Entry 9PAV (electron microscopy, 3.22 A resolution); this record covers chains H and B of the 7 polymer chains in the assembly.

Chain H:
Name: Antibody Fragment 1B2 Heavy Chain
Organism: Homo sapiens
Notes: antibody fragment or engineered binder
Amino-acid sequence (249 residues; each row starts with the number of its first residue):
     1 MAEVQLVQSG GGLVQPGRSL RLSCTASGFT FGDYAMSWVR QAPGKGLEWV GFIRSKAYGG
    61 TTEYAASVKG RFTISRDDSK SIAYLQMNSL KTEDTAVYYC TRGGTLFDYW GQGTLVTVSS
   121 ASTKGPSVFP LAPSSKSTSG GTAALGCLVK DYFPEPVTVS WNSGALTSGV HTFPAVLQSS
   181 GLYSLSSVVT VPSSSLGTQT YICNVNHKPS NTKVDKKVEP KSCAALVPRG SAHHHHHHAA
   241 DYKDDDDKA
Disordered / not traced: 1-2, 136-142, 194-199, 221-249
Disulfide bonds: C147-C203

Chain B:
Name: 6-deoxyerythronolide-B synthase
Organism: Amycolatopsis mediterranei
Notes: EC 2.3.1.94
UniProtKB: O54666 (O54666_AMYMD); residues 32-1580 here correspond to UniProt positions 631-2179 (UniProt number = residue number + 599)
Amino-acid sequence (1683 residues; each row starts with the number of its first residue):
     1 MASTDSEKVA EYLRRATLDL RAARQRIREL EGEPIAIVGM ACRLPGGVAS PEDLWRLVAE
    61 RVDAVSEFPG DRGWDLDSLI DPDRERAGTS YVGQGGFLHD AGEFDAGFFG ISPREAVAMD
   121 PQQRLLLETS WEALENAGVD PIALKGTDTG VFSGLMGQGY GSGAVAPELE GFVTTGVASS
   181 VASGRVSYVL GLEGPAVTVD TACSSSLVAM HLAAQALRQG ECSMALAGGV TVMATPGSFV
   241 EFSRQRALAP DGRCKAFAAA ADGTGWSEGV GVVVLERLSV ARERGHRILA VLRGSAVNQD
   301 GASNGLTAPN GLSQQRVIRR ALAAAGLAPS DVDVVEAHGT GTTLGDPIEA QALLATYGQE
   361 RKQPLWLGSL KSNIGHAQAA AGVAGVIKMV QALRHETLPP TLHVDKPTLE VDWSAGAIEL
   421 LTEARAWPRN GRPRRAGVSS FGVSGTNAHL ILEEAPAEEP VAAPELPVVP LVVSARSTES
   481 LSGQAERLAS LLEGDVSLTE VAGALVSRRA VLDERAVVVA GSREEAVTGL RALNTAGSGT
   541 PGKVVWVFPG QGTQWAGMGR ELLAESPVFA ERIAECAAAL APWIDWSLVD VLRGEGDLGR
   601 VDVLQPACFA VMVGLAAVWE SVGVRPDAVV GHSQGEIAAA CVSGALSLED AAKVVALRSQ
   661 AIAAELSGRG GMASVALGED DVVSRLVDGV EVAAVNGPSS VVIAGDAHAL DATLEILSGE
   721 GIRVRRVAVD YASHTRHVED IRDTLAETLA GISAQAPAVP FYSTVTSEWV RDAGVLDGGY
   781 WYRNLRNQVR FGAAATALLE QGHTVFVEVS AHPVTVQPLS ELTGDAIGTL RREDGGLRRL
   841 LASMGELFVR GIDVDWTAMV PAAGWVDLPT YAFEHRHYWL EPAEPASAGD PLLGTVVSTP
   901 GSDRLTAVAQ WSRRAQPWAV DGLVPNAALV EAAIRLGDLA GTPVVGELVV DAPVVLPRRG
   961 SREVQLIVGE PGEQRRRPIE VFSREADEPW TRHAHGTLAP AAAAVPEPAA AGDATDVTVA
  1021 GLRDADRYGI HPALLDAAVR TVVGDDLLPS VWTGVSLLAS GATAVTVTPT ATGLRLTDPA
  1081 GQPVLTVESV RGTPFVAEQG TTDALFRVDW PEIPLPTAET ADFLPYEATS AEATLSALQA
  1141 WLADPAETRL AVVTGDCTEP GAAAIWGLVR SAQSEHPGRI VLADLDDPAV LPAVVASGEP
  1201 QVRVRNGVAS VPRLTRVTPR QDARPLDPEG TVLITGGTGT LGALTARHLV TAHGVRHLVL
  1261 VSRRGEAPEL QEELTALGAS VAIAACDVAD RAQLEAVLRA IPAEHPLTAV IHTAGVLDDG
  1321 VVTELTPDRL ATVRRPKVDA ARLLDELTRE ADLAAFVLFS SAAGVLGNPG QAGYAAANAE
  1381 LDALARQRNS LDLPAVSIAW GYWATVSGMT EHLGDADLRR NQRIGMSGLP ADEGMALLDA
  1441 AIATGGTLVA AKFDVAALRA TAKAGGPVPP LLRGLAPLPR RAAAKTASLT ERLAGLAETE
  1501 QAAALLDLVR RHAAEVLGHS GAESVHSGRT FKDAGFDSLT AVELRNRLAA ATGLTLSPAM
  1561 IFDYPKPPAL ADHLRAKLFG TEVRGEAPSA LAGLDALEAA LPEVPATERE ELVQRLERML
  1621 AALRPVAQAA DASGTGANPS GDDLGEAGVD ELLEALGREL DGDGNSSSVD KLAAALEHHH
  1681 HHH
Disordered / not traced: 884-889, 1097-1683
Differences from the reference sequence: expression tag (1-31, 1581-1683)
What the authors report for this chain:
  - catalytic residues: C203

How chain H and chain B interact:
Residue-residue contacts (12):
  D33(H) - R14(B)  salt bridge
  Y34(H) - R14(B)
  Y34(H) - L18(B)
  Y58(H) - E7(B)
  G103(H) - E11(B)
  G104(H) - E11(B)  hydrogen bond (backbone-side chain)
  T105(H) - K8(B)
  T105(H) - E11(B)  hydrogen bond (backbone-side chain)
  T105(H) - Y12(B)
  L106(H) - E11(B)
  L106(H) - Y12(B)  hydrophobic
  D108(H) - R15(B)  salt bridge
Other interface residues (no listed pair), chain H (9 interface residues in all): A35

Summary:
9 residues of chain H and 7 residues of chain B are in contact, with 2 hydrogen bonds and 2 salt bridges.
Among the polar pairs are D33(H)-R14(B), D108(H)-R15(B) and G104(H)-E11(B). The paper reports the catalytic
residue C203(B).
Chain H is Antibody Fragment 1B2 Heavy Chain (Homo sapiens) and chain B is 6-deoxyerythronolide-B synthase
(Amycolatopsis mediterranei); the structure, Antibody (1B2) Bound Rifamycin Synthetase Module 1 in the
Elongation Mode, was determined by electron microscopy, deposited together with 9PAT and 9PC6.
